PDB entry 4F1K | X-ray diffraction, 1.87 A resolution | chain A

[Chain A]
Molecule: Thrombospondin related anonymous protein
From: Plasmodium falciparum
Reference sequence: Q01502 (Q01502_PLAFA); numbering as in UniProt (aligned over 41-242)
Amino-acid sequence (203 residues; numbered 40 to 242; the number before each row is that of its first residue):
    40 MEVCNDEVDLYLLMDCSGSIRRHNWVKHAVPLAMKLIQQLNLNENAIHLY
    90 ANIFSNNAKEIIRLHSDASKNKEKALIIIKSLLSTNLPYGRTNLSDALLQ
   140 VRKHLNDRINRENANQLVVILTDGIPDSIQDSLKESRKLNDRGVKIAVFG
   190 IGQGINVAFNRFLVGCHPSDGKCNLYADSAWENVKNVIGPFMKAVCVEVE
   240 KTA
Disordered / not traced: 40, 241-242
Disulfide bonds: Cys-43/Cys-235, Cys-205/Cys-212
Sequence notes: expression tag (40)

[Overview]
Chain A is Thrombospondin related anonymous protein (Plasmodium falciparum); the structure, Crystal structure
of the MG2+ free VWA domain of plasmodium falciparum trap protein, was determined by X-ray diffraction,
deposited together with 4F1J.
